PDB entry 6M6G | electron microscopy, 5.39 A resolution (low resolution: residue-level contacts below are approximate; hydrogen-bond / salt-bridge calls are withheld) | chains k and l of the 22 polymer chains in the assembly

[Chain k]
Molecule: Capsid vertex component 1
Source organism: Human herpesvirus 2
UniProtKB: P89440 (CVC1_HHV2H); the construct has insertions or renumbered stretches relative to UniProt, so the offset changes along the chain: 1-199 = UniProt 1-199; 203-562 = UniProt 200-559; 569-703 = UniProt 568-702
Amino-acid sequence (702 residues; numbered 1 to 703 plus 8 insertion-coded residues; 9 numbers in that range are skipped by the numbering (no residue carries them; nothing is unmodelled there); the number before each row is that of its first residue; a row labelled like 562A-562H holds insertion residues (562A, then the next letters in order)):
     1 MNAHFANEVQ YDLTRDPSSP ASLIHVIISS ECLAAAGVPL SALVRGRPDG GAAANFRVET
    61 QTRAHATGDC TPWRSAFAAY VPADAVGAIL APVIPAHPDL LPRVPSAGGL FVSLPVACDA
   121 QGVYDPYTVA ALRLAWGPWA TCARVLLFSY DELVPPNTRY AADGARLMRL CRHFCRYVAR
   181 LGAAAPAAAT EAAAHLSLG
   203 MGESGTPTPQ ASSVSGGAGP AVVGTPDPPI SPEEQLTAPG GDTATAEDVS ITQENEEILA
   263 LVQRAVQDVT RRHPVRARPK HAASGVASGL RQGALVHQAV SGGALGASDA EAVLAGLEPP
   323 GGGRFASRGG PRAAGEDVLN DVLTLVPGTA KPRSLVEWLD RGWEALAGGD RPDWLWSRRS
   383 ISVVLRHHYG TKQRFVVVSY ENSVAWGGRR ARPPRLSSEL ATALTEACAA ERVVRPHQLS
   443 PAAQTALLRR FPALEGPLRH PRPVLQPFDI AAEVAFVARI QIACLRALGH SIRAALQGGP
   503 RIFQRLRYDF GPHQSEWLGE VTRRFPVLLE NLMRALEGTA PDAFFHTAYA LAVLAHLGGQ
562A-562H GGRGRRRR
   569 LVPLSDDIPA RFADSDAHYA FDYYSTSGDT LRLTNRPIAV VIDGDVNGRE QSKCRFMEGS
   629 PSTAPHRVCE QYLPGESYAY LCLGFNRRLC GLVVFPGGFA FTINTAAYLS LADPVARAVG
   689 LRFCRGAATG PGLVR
Not modelled in the structure: 46-53, 203-229, 267-354, 562A-562H, 612-617, 628-632, 697-703

[Chain l]
Molecule: Capsid vertex component 2
Source organism: Human herpesvirus 2
UniProtKB: P89448 (CVC2_HHV2H); residue numbers follow UniProt; this construct covers 1-585
Amino-acid sequence (585 residues; each row starts with the number of its first residue):
     1 MDPYYPFDAL DVWEHRRFIV ADSRSFITPE FPRDFWMLPV FNIPRETAAE RAAVLQAQRT
    61 AAAAALENAA LQAAELPVDI ERRIRPIEQQ VHHIADALEA LETAAAAAEE ADAARDAEAR
   121 GEGAADGAAP SPTAGPAAAE MEVQIVRNDP PLRYDTNLPV DLLHMVYAGR GAAGSSGVVF
   181 GTWYRTIQER TIADFPLTTR SADFRDGRMS KTFMTALVLS LQSCGRLYVG QRHYSAFECA
   241 VLCLYLLYRT THESSPDRDR APVAFGDLLA RLPRYLARLA AVIGDESGRP QYRYRDDKLP
   301 KAQFAAAGGR YEHGALATHV VIATLVRHGV LPAAPGDVPR DTSTRVNPDD VAHRDDVNRA
   361 AAAFLARGHN LFLWEDQTLL RATANTITAL AVLRRLLANG NVYADRLDNR LQLGMLIPGA
   421 VPAEAIARGA SGLDSGAIKS GDNNLEALCV NYVLPLYQAD PTVELTQLFP GLAALCLDAQ
   481 AGRPLASTRR VVDMSSGARQ AALVRLTALE LINRTRTNTT PVGEIINAHD ALGIQYEQGP
   541 GLLAQQARIG LASNTKRFAT FNVGSDYDLL YFLCLGFIPQ YLSVA
Not modelled in the structure: 95-585

[Interface between chain k and chain l]
Contacting residue pairs (55):
  Arg509(k) with Ser23(l)
  Tyr510(k) with Ser25(l); Phe26(l)
  Asp511(k) with Ser23(l); Arg24(l); Ser25(l); Phe26(l)
  Phe512(k) with Tyr5(l)
  Gln516(k) with Phe26(l); Thr28(l)
  Ser517(k) with Asp2(l); Pro3(l); Tyr5(l)
  Glu518(k) with Arg33(l)
  Trp519(k) with Thr28(l); Pro29(l); Phe31(l); Arg33(l)
  Leu520(k) with Pro3(l); Tyr5(l)
  Gly521(k) with Met1(l)
  Glu522(k) with Trp36(l); Leu38(l)
  Val523(k) with Trp36(l)
  Thr524(k) with Met1(l)
  Arg526(k) with Trp36(l); Met37(l); Leu38(l); Pro39(l)
  Val529(k) with Pro39(l)
  Leu530(k) with Pro39(l)
  Asn533(k) with Pro39(l); Phe41(l)
  Arg536(k) with Phe41(l); Ile43(l)
  Thr594(k) with Pro39(l)
  Ser595(k) with Trp36(l); Met37(l)
  Gly596(k) with Met37(l); Leu38(l); Pro39(l); Val40(l)
  Asp597(k) with Val40(l)
  Thr598(k) with Val40(l)
  Cys622(k) with Arg24(l)
  Leu641(k) with Arg24(l)
  Glu644(k) with Ser25(l); Phe26(l); Ile27(l)
  Ser645(k) with Ile27(l)
  Tyr646(k) with Ile27(l); Pro29(l)
  Ala647(k) with Trp36(l)
  Pro664(k) with Phe26(l)
  Gly665(k) with Phe26(l)
Other interface residues (no listed pair), chain k (32 interface residues in all): Gly643
Other interface residues (no listed pair), chain l (22 interface residues in all): Asp22, Pro32

[In short]
32 residues of chain k face 22 of chain l across their interface.
Chain k is Capsid vertex component 1 and chain l is Capsid vertex component 2, both from Human herpesvirus 2;
the structure, Structure of HSV2 viron capsid portal vertex, was determined by electron microscopy (same
publication as 6M6H and 6M6I).
